PDB entry 4L41 | X-ray diffraction, 2.70 A resolution | chains C and B of the 3 polymer chains in the assembly

Chain C:
Molecule: Beta-1,4-galactosyltransferase 1
Organism: Homo sapiens
Notes: EC 2.4.1.22
UniProtKB: P15291 (B4GT1_HUMAN); residue numbers follow UniProt; this construct covers 126-398
Sequence (287 residues; each row starts with the number of its first residue):
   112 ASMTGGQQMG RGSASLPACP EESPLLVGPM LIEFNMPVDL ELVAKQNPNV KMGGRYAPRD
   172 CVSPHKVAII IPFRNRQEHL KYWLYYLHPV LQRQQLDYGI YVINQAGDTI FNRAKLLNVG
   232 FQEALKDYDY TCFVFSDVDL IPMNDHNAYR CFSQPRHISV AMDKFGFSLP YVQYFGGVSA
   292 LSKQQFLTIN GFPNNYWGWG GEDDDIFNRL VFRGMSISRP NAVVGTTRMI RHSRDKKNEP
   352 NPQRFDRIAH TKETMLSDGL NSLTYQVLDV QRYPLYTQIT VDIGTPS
Disordered / not traced: 112-125
Cystine bridges: Cys-130/Cys-172, Cys-243/Cys-262
Sequence notes: expression tag (112-125); engineered mutation Thr-337 (Arg in P15291), Thr-338 (Cys in P15291)
Curated features (UniProtKB/Swiss-Prot):
  - binding site (UDP-alpha-D-galactose): Pro-183 to Arg-187, Phe-222 to Arg-224, Val-249, Asp-250, Trp-310, His-343 to Asp-346
  - binding site (Mn(2+)): Asp-250, His-343
  - binding site (N-acetyl-D-glucosamine): Gly-312 to Asp-315, Arg-355
  - natural variant: Tyr-193 to Ser-398 (deletion: In CDG2D), Asn-352 (N352S: Protective factor against coronary artery disease)
  - mutagenesis: Tyr-282 (Y282G: Reduction in N-acetylglucosamine binding), Tyr-285 (Y285F: No change in enzymatic activity), Tyr-307 (Y307G: Reduction in N-acetylglucosamine and UDP-galactose binding), Trp-308 (W308G: Reduction in N-acetylglucosamine binding), Trp-310 (W310G: Reduction in N-acetylglucosamine binding), Met-340 (M340H: Favors the closed conformation of the enzyme)

Chain B:
Molecule: Alpha-lactalbumin
Organism: Homo sapiens
UniProtKB: P00709 (LALBA_HUMAN); residues 1-124 here correspond to UniProt positions 19-142 (UniProt number = residue number + 18)
Sequence (124 residues; row label = number of the first residue in the row):
     1 AKQFTKCELS QLLKDIDGYG GIALPELICT MFHTSGYDTQ AIVENNESTE YGLFQISNKL
    61 WCKSSQVPQS RNICDISCDK FLDDDITDDI MCAKKILDIK GIDYWLAHKA LCTEKLEQWL
   121 CEKL
Disordered / not traced: 123-124
Cystine bridges: Cys-7/Cys-121, Cys-29/Cys-112, Cys-62/Cys-78, Cys-74/Cys-92
Metal / ion sites: Ca2+: Lys-80, Asp-83, Asp-85, Asp-88, Asp-89
Curated features (UniProtKB/Swiss-Prot):
  - binding site (Ca(2+)): Thr-39, Gln-40, Lys-80, Leu-82, Asp-83, Asp-84, Asp-85, Asp-88, Asp-89
  - binding site (Zn(2+)): Glu-50, Glu-117
  - glycosylation (N-linked (GlcNAc...) asparagine): Asn-46, Asn-72

Chain C / chain B interface:
Residue-residue contacts - 25 pairs, chain C then chain B:
  Pro-140(C) / Phe-32(B)  hydrophobic
  Pro-140(C) / Gln-118(B)
  Met-141(C) / Phe-32(B)
  Leu-142(C) / Phe-32(B)  hydrophobic
  Leu-142(C) / Gly-36(B)
  Glu-144(C) / Gln-3(B)
  Glu-144(C) / Asp-38(B)
  Met-254(C) / His-33(B)
  Gly-277(C) / Leu-106(B)
  Gly-277(C) / Ala-110(B)
  Phe-278(C) / His-33(B)
  Phe-278(C) / Ala-107(B)  hydrophobic
  Phe-278(C) / Ala-110(B)
  Phe-278(C) / Leu-111(B)  hydrophobic
  Ser-279(C) / Ala-110(B)
  Asn-332(C) / Lys-115(B)
  Ala-333(C) / Ala-110(B)
  Ala-333(C) / Leu-111(B)
  Val-334(C) / Leu-111(B)
  Val-334(C) / Gln-118(B)
  Thr-337(C) / His-33(B)
  Thr-337(C) / Leu-111(B)
  Arg-342(C) / Ile-42(B)  hydrogen bond (side chain-backbone)
  Arg-342(C) / Val-43(B)
  Arg-342(C) / Glu-44(B)  salt bridge
Other interface residues (no listed pair), chain C (15 interface residues in all): Asn-146, Ala-272
Other interface residues (no listed pair), chain B (17 interface residues in all): Ser-35, Tyr-37, Trp-119

Summary:
15 residues of chain C and 17 residues of chain B are in contact, with 1 hydrogen bond and 1 salt bridge.
Polar contacts include Arg-342(C)/Glu-44(B) and Arg-342(C)/Ile-42(B).
Here chain C is Beta-1,4-galactosyltransferase 1 and chain B is Alpha-lactalbumin, both from Homo sapiens.
Entry 4L41 (Human Lactose synthase: A 2:1 complex between human alpha-lactalbumin and human
beta1,4-galactosyltransferase) was determined by X-ray diffraction.
